PDB entry 4MBE | X-ray diffraction, 2.61 A resolution | chains A and B of the 5 polymer chains in the assembly

Chain A:
Molecule: Cell division control protein 31
From: Saccharomyces cerevisiae
UniProt: P06704 (CDC31_YEAST); residues 1-161 here = UniProt positions 1-161
Chain sequence (161 residues; numbered 1 to 161; the number before each row is that of its first residue):
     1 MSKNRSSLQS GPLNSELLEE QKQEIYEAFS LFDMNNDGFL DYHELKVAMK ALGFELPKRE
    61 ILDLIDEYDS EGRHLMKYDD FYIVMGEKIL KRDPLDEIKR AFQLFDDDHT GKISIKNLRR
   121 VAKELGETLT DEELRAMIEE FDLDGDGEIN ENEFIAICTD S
Disordered / not traced: 1-12
Swiss-Prot annotation at these positions:
  - binding site (Ca(2+)): Asp33, Asn35, Asp37, Glu44, Asp142, Asp144, Asp146, Glu148, Glu153
  - modified residue: Thr130 (Phosphothreonine)
Bound ions: Ca2+ site 1: Asp33, Asn35, Asp37, Phe39; Ca2+ site 2: Asp142, Asp146, Glu148, Glu153

Chain B:
Molecule: Nuclear mRNA export protein SAC3
From: Saccharomyces cerevisiae
Notes: fragment: CDC31 interacting region, residues 753-805
UniProt: P46674 (SAC3_YEAST); residue numbers follow UniProt; this construct covers 753-805
Chain sequence (53 residues; row label = number of the first residue in the row):
   753 EANYRKDFID TMTRELYDAF LHERLYLIYM DSRAELKRNS TLKKKFFEKW QAS
Disordered / not traced: 753-755
Reported in the primary citation:
  - mutagenesis - L768A/H774A, L768A/H774D, F772A/H774A: decreased binding to Nucleoporin NUP1
  - mutagenesis - L768A/H774A, L768A/H774D, F772A/H774A: decreased localization
  - mutagenesis - L768A/H774D: decreased growth in response to 37 degC

Chain A / chain B interface:
Contacting residue pairs (45; chain A residue first):
  Glu20(A) - Lys797(B)
  Glu24(A) - Thr793(B)
  Glu27(A) - Lys789(B)  salt bridge
  Leu31(A) - Arg785(B)
  Phe32(A) - Met782(B)  hydrophobic
  Phe32(A) - Ala786(B)  hydrophobic
  Met34(A) - Met782(B)  hydrophobic
  Val47(A) - Met782(B)
  Val47(A) - Ala786(B)
  Lys50(A) - Asp783(B)  salt bridge
  Lys50(A) - Ala786(B)
  Lys50(A) - Glu787(B)  salt bridge
  Lys50(A) - Arg790(B)
  Ala51(A) - Ala786(B)
  Ala51(A) - Arg790(B)
  Leu52(A) - Arg790(B)
  Gly53(A) - Arg790(B)
  Arg92(A) - Arg790(B)
  Glu97(A) - Arg790(B)  salt bridge
  Glu97(A) - Leu794(B)
  Glu97(A) - Phe798(B)
  Ile98(A) - Phe798(B)  hydrophobic
  Ala101(A) - Phe798(B)  hydrophobic
  Leu104(A) - Asn791(B)
  Leu104(A) - Leu794(B)  hydrophobic
  Leu104(A) - Lys795(B)
  Leu118(A) - Phe799(B)  hydrophobic
  Leu118(A) - Trp802(B)  hydrophobic
  Ala122(A) - Phe799(B)  hydrophobic
  Glu124(A) - Lys795(B)  salt bridge
  Leu125(A) - Lys795(B)
  Leu125(A) - Lys796(B)
  Leu125(A) - Phe799(B)  hydrophobic
  Glu127(A) - Phe799(B)
  Glu127(A) - Gln803(B)
  Leu129(A) - Gln803(B)
  Met137(A) - Trp802(B)  hydrogen bond (backbone-side chain)
  Met137(A) - Gln803(B)
  Phe141(A) - Trp802(B)
  Phe141(A) - Ser805(B)
  Ile149(A) - Trp802(B)  hydrophobic
  Ile157(A) - Trp802(B)
  Ile157(A) - Ser805(B)
  Cys158(A) - Phe798(B)  hydrophobic
  Cys158(A) - Lys801(B)
Interface residues without a listed pair, chain A (36 interface residues in all): Ala28, Arg100, Phe105, Ile113, Arg120, Val121, Leu134, Ile138, Phe154
Interface residues without a listed pair, chain B (22 interface residues in all): Tyr778, Ser792, Glu800

Summary:
The interface between chain A and chain B involves 36 residues on one side and 22 on the other, with 1
hydrogen bond and 5 salt bridges. Polar pairs include Glu27(A)-Lys789(B), Lys50(A)-Asp783(B) and
Lys50(A)-Glu787(B). From the paper: L768A/H774A, L768A/H774D and F772A/H774A of chain B reduce binding to
Nucleoporin NUP1; L768A/H774A, L768A/H774D and F772A/H774A of chain B reduce localization.
Chain A is Cell division control protein 31 and chain B is Nuclear mRNA export protein SAC3, both from
Saccharomyces cerevisiae; the structure, Sac3:Sus1:Cdc31:Nup1 complex, was determined by X-ray diffraction
together with 4C31 from the same study.
